Entry 9GCH (electron microscopy, 1.90 A resolution); this record covers chains C and D of the 6 polymer chains in the assembly.

Chain C (and D):
Molecule: 3-hydroxyacyl-CoA dehydrogenase type-2
From: Homo sapiens
Notes: EC 1.1.1.35, 1.1.1.62, 1.1.1.239, 1.1.1.178, 1.1.1.53, 1.1.1.159; chain D of this document is another copy of the same molecule, construct and numbering; everything in this record applies to it too
UniProtKB: Q99714 (HCD2_HUMAN); residue numbers follow UniProt; this construct covers 1-261
Sequence (261 residues; row label = number of the first residue in the row):
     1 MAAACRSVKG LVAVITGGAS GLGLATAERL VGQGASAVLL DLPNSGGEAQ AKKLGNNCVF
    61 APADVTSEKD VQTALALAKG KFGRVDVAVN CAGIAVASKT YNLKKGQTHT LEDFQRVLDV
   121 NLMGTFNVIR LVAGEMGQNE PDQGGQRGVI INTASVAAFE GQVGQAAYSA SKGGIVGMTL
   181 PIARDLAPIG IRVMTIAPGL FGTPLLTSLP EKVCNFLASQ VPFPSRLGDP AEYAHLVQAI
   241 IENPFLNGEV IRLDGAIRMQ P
Not modelled in the structure: 1-6
Swiss-Prot annotation at these positions:
  - active site: Tyr-168 (Proton acceptor)
  - binding site (NAD(+)): Ser-20, Leu-22, Asp-41, Asp-64, Val-65, Cys-91, Tyr-168, Lys-172, Phe-201, Thr-203
  - binding site (substrate): Ser-155
  - modified residue: Ala-2 (N-acetylalanine), Lys-53 (N6-acetyllysine), Lys-69 (N6-acetyllysine), Lys-99 (N6-acetyllysine), Lys-105 (N6-acetyllysine), Lys-212 (N6-acetyllysine)
  - natural variant: Val-12 (V12L: In HSD10MD), Val-65 (V65A: In HSD10MD; uncertain significance), Asp-86 (D86G: In HSD10MD), Leu-122 (L122V: In HSD10MD), Arg-130 (R130C: In HSD10MD), Gln-165 (Q165H: In HSD10MD), Val-176 (V176M: In HSD10MD), Pro-210 (P210S: In HSD10MD), Lys-212 (K212E: In HSD10MD), Arg-226 (R226Q: In HSD10MD), Asn-247 (N247S: In HSD10MD), Glu-249 (E249Q: In HSD10MD)
  - mutagenesis: Ser-20 (S20F: Decreased dehydrogenase activity. Does not affect mitochondrial tRNA 5'-end processing. Does not affect tRNA methylation), Lys-172 (K172A: Abolishes dehydrogenase activity. Does not affect mitochondrial tRNA 5'-end processing. Does not affect tRNA methylation. Does not affect homotetramerization)

Interface between chain C and chain D:
Pairs across the interface (94):
  Thr-66(C) / Leu-111(D)
  Lys-99(C) / Asp-185(D)
  Thr-100(C) / Phe-126(D)
  Thr-100(C) / Ile-129(D)
  Thr-100(C) / Arg-130(D)
  Thr-100(C) / Ile-182(D)
  Thr-100(C) / Asp-185(D)  hydrogen bond
  Tyr-101(C) / Ala-133(D)  hydrophobic
  Tyr-101(C) / Gly-134(D)
  Tyr-101(C) / Ile-189(D)  hydrophobic
  Leu-103(C) / Gly-137(D)
  Leu-103(C) / Arg-147(D)
  Leu-103(C) / Ile-189(D)  hydrophobic
  Thr-108(C) / Arg-130(D)
  His-109(C) / Phe-126(D)
  His-109(C) / Arg-130(D)  hydrogen bond (backbone-side chain)
  Leu-111(C) / Thr-66(D)
  Leu-111(C) / Met-123(D)  hydrophobic
  Leu-111(C) / Asn-127(D)
  Leu-111(C) / Arg-130(D)
  Phe-114(C) / Met-123(D)  hydrophobic
  Phe-114(C) / Phe-126(D)  hydrophobic
  Phe-114(C) / Met-178(D)  hydrophobic
  Gln-115(C) / Gln-115(D)
  Gln-115(C) / Asp-119(D)
  Gln-115(C) / Met-123(D)
  Leu-118(C) / Leu-122(D)  hydrophobic
  Asp-119(C) / Gln-115(D)
  Leu-122(C) / Leu-118(D)  hydrophobic
  Met-123(C) / Leu-111(D)  hydrophobic
  Met-123(C) / Phe-114(D)  hydrophobic
  Met-123(C) / Gln-115(D)
  Phe-126(C) / Thr-100(D)
  Phe-126(C) / His-109(D)
  Phe-126(C) / Phe-114(D)  hydrophobic
  Phe-126(C) / Ala-166(D)  hydrophobic
  Asn-127(C) / Leu-111(D)
  Ile-129(C) / Thr-100(D)
  Arg-130(C) / Thr-100(D)
  Arg-130(C) / Thr-108(D)
  Arg-130(C) / His-109(D)  hydrogen bond (side chain-backbone)
  Arg-130(C) / Leu-111(D)
  Ala-133(C) / Tyr-101(D)
  Gly-134(C) / Tyr-101(D)
  Gly-137(C) / Leu-103(D)
  Ala-158(C) / Gly-177(D)
  Phe-159(C) / Leu-180(D)
  Glu-160(C) / Leu-180(D)
  Glu-160(C) / Arg-184(D)
  Gly-161(C) / Pro-181(D)
  Gly-161(C) / Arg-184(D)  hydrogen bond (backbone-side chain)
  Gln-162(C) / Pro-181(D)
  Gln-162(C) / Arg-184(D)
  Val-163(C) / Arg-184(D)
  Val-163(C) / Asp-185(D)
  Gly-164(C) / Asp-185(D)  hydrogen bond (backbone-side chain)
  Ala-166(C) / Phe-126(D)  hydrophobic
  Ala-166(C) / Met-178(D)
  Ala-166(C) / Ile-182(D)  hydrophobic
  Ser-169(C) / Gly-177(D)
  Ser-169(C) / Pro-181(D)
  Ala-170(C) / Gly-174(D)
  Ala-170(C) / Met-178(D)  hydrophobic
  Gly-173(C) / Gly-173(D)
  Gly-173(C) / Gly-174(D)
  Gly-174(C) / Ala-170(D)
  Gly-174(C) / Gly-173(D)
  Gly-174(C) / Gly-174(D)
  Gly-177(C) / Ala-158(D)
  Gly-177(C) / Ser-169(D)
  Met-178(C) / Ala-166(D)
  Met-178(C) / Ala-170(D)  hydrophobic
  Leu-180(C) / Phe-159(D)
  Leu-180(C) / Glu-160(D)
  Pro-181(C) / Gly-161(D)
  Pro-181(C) / Gln-162(D)
  Pro-181(C) / Ser-169(D)
  Ile-182(C) / Thr-100(D)
  Ile-182(C) / Ala-166(D)  hydrophobic
  Arg-184(C) / Glu-160(D)
  Arg-184(C) / Gly-161(D)  hydrogen bond (side chain-backbone)
  Arg-184(C) / Val-163(D)
  Arg-184(C) / Met-259(D)  hydrogen bond (side chain-backbone)
  Arg-184(C) / Gln-260(D)
  Arg-184(C) / Pro-261(D)
  Asp-185(C) / Lys-99(D)
  Asp-185(C) / Thr-100(D)  hydrogen bond
  Asp-185(C) / Val-163(D)
  Asp-185(C) / Gly-164(D)  hydrogen bond (side chain-backbone)
  Ile-189(C) / Tyr-101(D)  hydrophobic
  Ile-189(C) / Leu-103(D)  hydrophobic
  Met-259(C) / Arg-184(D)  hydrogen bond (backbone-side chain)
  Gln-260(C) / Arg-184(D)
  Pro-261(C) / Arg-184(D)
Also at the interface, not in a pair above, chain C (50 interface residues in all): Ser-98, Thr-110, Arg-147, Ala-157, Gln-165, Leu-186
Also at the interface, not in a pair above, chain D (51 interface residues in all): Glu-68, Ser-98, Thr-110, Ala-157, Gln-165, Leu-186

Overview:
50 residues of chain C face 51 of chain D across their interface; the contacts include 10 hydrogen bonds.
Polar pairs include Thr-100(C)/Asp-185(D), His-109(C)/Arg-130(D) and Gly-161(C)/Arg-184(D). From UniProt:
active-site residue Tyr-168(C), 10 NAD+-binding residues, substrate-binding residue Ser-155(C) and 2
mutagenesis sites on chain C.
Both chains are 3-hydroxyacyl-CoA dehydrogenase type-2 (Homo sapiens). Entry 9GCH (Human mitochondrial RNase Z
with tRNA-His-CCA, SDR5C1/TRMT10C focus) was determined by electron microscopy, deposited together with 9EY0.
